Entry 6E14 (electron microscopy, 4.00 A resolution); this record covers chains F and G of the 5 polymer chains in the assembly.

# Chain F
Protein: Protein FimF
Source organism: Escherichia coli
UniProtKB: P08189 (FIMF_ECOLI); residues 0-154 here correspond to UniProt positions 22-176 (UniProt number = residue number + 22)
Sequence (156 residues; row label = number of the first residue in the row; numbers below 1 keep their minus sign (Met-1 is residue -1)):
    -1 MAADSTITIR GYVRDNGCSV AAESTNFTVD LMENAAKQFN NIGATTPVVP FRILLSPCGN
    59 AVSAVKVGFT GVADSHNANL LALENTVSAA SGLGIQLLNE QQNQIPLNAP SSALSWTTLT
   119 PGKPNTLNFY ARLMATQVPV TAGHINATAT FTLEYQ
Unresolved in the structure: -1 to 0
Sequence notes: initiating methionine (-1)
UniProt features mapped onto this chain:
  - site: Tyr153 (Required for stability and transport)
Disulfide bonds: Cys16-Cys56

# Chain G
Protein: Protein FimG
Source organism: Escherichia coli
UniProtKB: P08190 (FIMG_ECOLI); residues -12 to 144 here correspond to UniProt positions 11-167 (UniProt number = residue number + 23)
Sequence (158 residues; each row starts with the number of its first residue; numbers below 1 keep their minus sign (Met-13 is residue -13)):
   -13 MAAILALASA TIQAADVTIT VNGKVVAKPC TVSTTNATVD LGDLYSFSLM SAGAASAWHD
    47 VALELTNCPV GTSRVTASFS GAADSTGYYK NQGTAQNIQL ELQDDSGNTL NTGATKTVQV
   107 DDSSQSAHFP LQVRALTVNG GATQGTIQAV ISITYTYS
Unresolved in the structure: -13 to 1
Sequence notes: initiating methionine (-13)
UniProt features mapped onto this chain:
  - site: Tyr143 (Required for stability and transport)
Disulfide bonds: Cys16-Cys54

# How chain F and chain G interact
Pairs across the interface (43; chain F residue first):
  Asp2(F) with Thr21(G), hydrogen bond (backbone-side chain); Tyr141(G)
  Ser3(F) with Thr20(G), hydrogen bond (side chain-backbone); Thr21(G); Ile137(G); Ile139(G), hydrogen bond (backbone-backbone); Tyr141(G), hydrogen bond
  Thr4(F) with Thr21(G), hydrogen bond (side chain-backbone); Asn22(G); Ala23(G); Ile137(G)
  Ile5(F) with Ala23(G); Ala135(G); Ile137(G); Ile139(G), hydrophobic
  Thr6(F) with Thr24(G); Val25(G), hydrogen bond (backbone-backbone)
  Ile7(F) with Leu86(G), hydrophobic; Ile133(G); Gln134(G); Ala135(G), hydrogen bond (backbone-backbone); Ile137(G), hydrophobic
  Arg8(F) with Thr24(G); Val25(G); Asp26(G); Leu27(G), hydrogen bond (backbone-backbone); Ile133(G)
  Gly9(F) with Thr132(G); Ile133(G), hydrogen bond (backbone-backbone)
  Tyr10(F) with Gly28(G); Asp29(G); Leu30(G); Gln130(G), hydrogen bond; Gly131(G); Thr132(G)
  Val11(F) with Leu30(G); Thr129(G); Gly131(G)
  Arg12(F) with Leu30(G); Tyr31(G); Ser32(G)
  Asp13(F) with Gln130(G)
  Asn14(F) with Ser32(G)
Interface residues without a listed pair, chain G (28 interface residues in all): Val119, Ala128, Val136, Ser138

# Overview
13 residues of chain F face 28 of chain G across their interface, with 10 hydrogen bonds. Among the polar
pairs are Asp2(F)-Thr21(G), Ser3(F)-Thr20(G) and Ser3(F)-Tyr141(G).
Chain F is Protein FimF and chain G is Protein FimG, both from Escherichia coli; the structure, Handover
mechanism of the growing pilus by the bacterial outer membrane usher FimD, was determined by electron
microscopy (same publication as 6E15).
